PDB entry 9DMS | electron microscopy, 1.92 A resolution | chains D and F of the 7 polymer chains in the assembly

== Chain D ==
Name: Acetylcholine receptor subunit delta
From: Homo sapiens
Reference sequence: Q07001 (ACHD_HUMAN); residues -20 to 496 here correspond to UniProt positions 1-517 (UniProt number = residue number + 21)
Sequence (517 residues; row label = number of the first residue in the row; numbers below 1 keep their minus sign (Met-20 is residue -20)):
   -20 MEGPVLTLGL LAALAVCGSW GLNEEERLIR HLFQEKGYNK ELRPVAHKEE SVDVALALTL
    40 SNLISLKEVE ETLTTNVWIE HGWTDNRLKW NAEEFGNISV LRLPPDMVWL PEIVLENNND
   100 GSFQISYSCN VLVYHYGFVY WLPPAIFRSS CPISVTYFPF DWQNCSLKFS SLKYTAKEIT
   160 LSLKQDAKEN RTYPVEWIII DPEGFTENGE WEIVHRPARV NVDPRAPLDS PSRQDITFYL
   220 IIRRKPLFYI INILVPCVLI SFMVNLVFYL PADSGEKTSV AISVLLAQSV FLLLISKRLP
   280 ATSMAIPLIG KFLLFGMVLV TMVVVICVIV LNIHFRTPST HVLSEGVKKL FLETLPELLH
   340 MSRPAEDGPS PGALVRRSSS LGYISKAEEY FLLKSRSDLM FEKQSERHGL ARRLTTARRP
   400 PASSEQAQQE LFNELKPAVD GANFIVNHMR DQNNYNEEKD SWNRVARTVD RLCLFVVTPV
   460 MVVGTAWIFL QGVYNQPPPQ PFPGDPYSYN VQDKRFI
Disordered / not traced: -20 to 0, 345-407
Disulfide bonds: Cys130-Cys144
Covalently attached groups: N-acetylglucosamine (NAG) linked to Asn76, Asn143

== Chain F ==
Name: Fab6 heavy chain
From: Homo sapiens
Sequence (290 residues; each row starts with the number of its first residue):
     1 MDSKGSSQKG SRLLLLLVVS NLLLCQGVVS AEVQLLESGG GLVQPGGSLR LSCAASGFTF
    61 SDYAMNWVRQ APGRGLEWVS SFSNSGGTTY YTDSVKGRFT ISRDYSRNTL YLQMNNLRAE
   121 DTAVYYCAKA LTRFYGGNIY NFDFWGQGTL VTVSSASTKG PSVFPLAPSS KSTSGGTAAL
   181 GCLVKDYFPE PVTVSWNSGA LTSGVHTFPA VLQSSGLYSL SSVVTVPSSS LGTQTYICNV
   241 NHKPSNTKVD KKVEPKSCGS DYKDHDGDYK DHDIDYKDDD DKHHHHHHHH
Disordered / not traced: 1-31, 170-175, 256-290
Disulfide bonds: Cys53-Cys127, Cys182-Cys238

== Chain D / chain F interface ==
Pairs across the interface (14):
  Arg9(D) with Arg50(F)
  Gln13(D) with Arg50(F); Thr100(F); Ser102(F); Tyr111(F); Gln113(F)
  Glu14(D) with Thr100(F), hydrogen bond (backbone-side chain); Gln113(F)
  Gly16(D) with Thr100(F)
  Asn18(D) with Gly87(F)
  Glu20(D) with Gly86(F)
  Pro83(D) with Tyr105(F)
  Asp85(D) with Tyr105(F), hydrogen bond
  Met86(D) with Tyr105(F), hydrophobic
Interface residues without a listed pair, chain D (11 interface residues in all): Phe12, Lys15
The authors on this interface:
  - pairs named by the authors: Asp85(D)-Tyr105(F) (hydrogen bond)
  - epitope / paratope residues, chain D: Asp85(D)
  - epitope / paratope residues, chain F: Tyr105(F)

== In short ==
11 residues of chain D face 8 of chain F across their interface; the contacts include 2 hydrogen bonds. Polar
contacts include Glu14(D)-Thr100(F) and Asp85(D)-Tyr105(F). The paper describes a hydrogen bond between
Asp85(D) and Tyr105(F). Covalently linked N-acetylglucosamine: at Asn76(D) and Asn143(D). The paper reports
epitope/paratope residues Asp85(D) and Tyr105(F).
Here chain D is Acetylcholine receptor subunit delta and chain F is Fab6 heavy chain, both from Homo sapiens.
Entry 9DMS (Human muscle nAChR with fab6-bound) was determined by electron microscopy (same publication as
9DMG, 9DMH, 9DMJ, 9DMK, 9DML, 9DMQ and 9DMT).
